Entry 1I6V (X-ray diffraction, 3.30 A resolution); this record covers chains C and E of the 5 polymer chains in the assembly.

== Chain C ==
Protein: DNA-directed RNA polymerase
Source organism: Thermus aquaticus
Notes: EC 2.7.7.6; fragment: beta subunit
Reference sequence: Q9KWU7 (RPOB_THEAQ); aligned to UniProt positions 1-1118 over residues 1-1119 (the alignment contains insertions or deletions, so no single offset holds)
Chain sequence (1118 residues; row label = number of the first residue in the row; note: 1 number in that range is skipped by the numbering (no residue carries it; nothing is unmodelled there)):
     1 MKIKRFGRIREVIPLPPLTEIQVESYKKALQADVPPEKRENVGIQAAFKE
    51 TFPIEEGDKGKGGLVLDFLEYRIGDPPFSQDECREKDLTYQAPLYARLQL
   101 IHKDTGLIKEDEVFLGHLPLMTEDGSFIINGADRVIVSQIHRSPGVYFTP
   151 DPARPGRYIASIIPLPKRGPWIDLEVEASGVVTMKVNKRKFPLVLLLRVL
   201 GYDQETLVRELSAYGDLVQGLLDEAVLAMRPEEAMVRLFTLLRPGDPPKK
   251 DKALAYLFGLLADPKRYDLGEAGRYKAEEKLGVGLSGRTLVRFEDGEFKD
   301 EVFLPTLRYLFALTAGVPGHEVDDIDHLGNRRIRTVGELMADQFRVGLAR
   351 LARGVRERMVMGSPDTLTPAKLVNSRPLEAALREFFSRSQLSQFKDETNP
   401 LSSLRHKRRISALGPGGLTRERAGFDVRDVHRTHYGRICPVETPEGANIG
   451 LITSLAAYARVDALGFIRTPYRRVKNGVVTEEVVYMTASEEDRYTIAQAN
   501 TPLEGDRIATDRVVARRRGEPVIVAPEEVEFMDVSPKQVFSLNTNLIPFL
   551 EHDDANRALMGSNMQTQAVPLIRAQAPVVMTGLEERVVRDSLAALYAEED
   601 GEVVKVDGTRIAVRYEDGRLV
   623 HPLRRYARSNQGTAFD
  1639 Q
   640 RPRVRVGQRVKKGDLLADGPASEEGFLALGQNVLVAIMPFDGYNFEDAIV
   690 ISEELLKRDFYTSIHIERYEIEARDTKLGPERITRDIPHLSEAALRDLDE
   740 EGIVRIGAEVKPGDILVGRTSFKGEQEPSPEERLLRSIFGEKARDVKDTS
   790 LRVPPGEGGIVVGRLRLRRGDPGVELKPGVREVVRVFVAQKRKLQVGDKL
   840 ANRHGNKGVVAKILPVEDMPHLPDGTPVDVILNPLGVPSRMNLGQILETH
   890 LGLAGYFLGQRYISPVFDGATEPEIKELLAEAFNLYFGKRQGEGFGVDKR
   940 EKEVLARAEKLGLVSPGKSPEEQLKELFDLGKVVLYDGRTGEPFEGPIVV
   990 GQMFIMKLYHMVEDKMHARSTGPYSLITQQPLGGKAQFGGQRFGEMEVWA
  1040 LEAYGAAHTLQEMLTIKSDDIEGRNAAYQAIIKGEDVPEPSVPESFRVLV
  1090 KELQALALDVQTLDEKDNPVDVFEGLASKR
Disordered / not traced: 1, 1116-1119
Differences from the reference sequence: conflict K2 (Glu in Q9KWU7), V1111 (Ile in Q9KWU7)
Small-molecule neighbours: rifampicin (RFP): R134, V137, S389, Q390, L391, S392, Q393, F394, D396, R405, H406, R409, S411, L413, G414, E445, N448, I452

== Chain E ==
Protein: DNA-directed RNA polymerase
Source organism: Thermus aquaticus
Notes: EC 2.7.7.6; fragment: omega subunit
Reference sequence: Q9EVV4 (RPOZ_THEAQ); residue numbers follow UniProt; this construct covers 1-99
Chain sequence (99 residues; each row starts with the number of its first residue):
     1 MAEPGIDKLFGMVDSKYRLTVVVAKRAQQLLRHRFKNTVLEPEERPKMRT
    51 LEGLYDDPNAVTWAMKELLTGRLFFGENLVPEDRLQKEMERLYPTEEEA
Disordered / not traced: 99

== How chain C and chain E interact ==
Residue-residue contacts - 7 pairs, chain C then chain E:
  Y1043(C) - Y17(E)  hydrogen bond (backbone-side chain)
  G1044(C) - Y17(E)
  K1072(C) - E98(E)  salt bridge
  E1074(C) - L31(E)
  E1074(C) - R32(E)
  D1075(C) - R32(E)  salt bridge
  E1078(C) - R32(E)  salt bridge
Also at the interface, not in a pair above, chain E (5 interface residues in all): H33

== Overview ==
6 residues of chain C face 5 of chain E across their interface; the contacts include 1 hydrogen bond and 3
salt bridges. Polar contacts include K1072(C)-E98(E), D1075(C)-R32(E) and E1078(C)-R32(E). Chain C binds
rifampicin.
Chain C is DNA-directed RNA polymerase and chain E is DNA-directed RNA polymerase, both from Thermus
aquaticus; the structure, Thermus aquaticus core RNA polymerase-rifampicin complex, was determined by X-ray
diffraction.
